PDB entry 8PS4 | electron microscopy, 2.95 A resolution | chains A and D of the 4 polymer chains in the assembly

== Chain A (and D) ==
Name: Shedu effector protein
Organism: Escherichia coli KTE10
Notes: chain D of this document is another copy of the same molecule, construct and numbering; everything in this record applies to it too
Chain sequence (411 residues; each row starts with the number of its first residue; numbers below 1 keep their minus sign (Ser-2 is residue -2)):
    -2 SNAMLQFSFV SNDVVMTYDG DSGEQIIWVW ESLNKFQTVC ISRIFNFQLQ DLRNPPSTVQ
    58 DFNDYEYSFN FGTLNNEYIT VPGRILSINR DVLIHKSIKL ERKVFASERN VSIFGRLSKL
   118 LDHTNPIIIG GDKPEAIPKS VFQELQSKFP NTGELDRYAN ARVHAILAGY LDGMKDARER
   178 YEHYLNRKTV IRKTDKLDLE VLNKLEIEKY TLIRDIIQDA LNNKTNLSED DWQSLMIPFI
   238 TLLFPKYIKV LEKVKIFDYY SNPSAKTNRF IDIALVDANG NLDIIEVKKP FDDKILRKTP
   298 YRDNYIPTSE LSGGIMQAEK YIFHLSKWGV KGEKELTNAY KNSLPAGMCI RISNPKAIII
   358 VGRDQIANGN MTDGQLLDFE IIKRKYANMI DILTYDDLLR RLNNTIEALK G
Unresolved in the structure: -2 to 0, 17-20
Reported in the primary citation:
  - catalytic residues: Glu226, Gln230, Asp269, Glu283, Lys285
  - mutagenesis - E226A, D269A, E283A, K285A: abolished catalytic activity on dsDNA

== Interface between chain A and chain D ==
Residue-residue contacts (59):
  Tyr257(A) - Leu374(D)  hydrophobic
  Ser258(A) - Asp370(D)
  Ser258(A) - Leu374(D)
  Pro260(A) - Asp370(D)
  Arg294(A) - Ser306(D)  hydrogen bond
  Lys295(A) - Asp119(D)  salt bridge
  Tyr298(A) - Ser306(D)
  Tyr298(A) - Glu307(D)
  Tyr298(A) - Gly310(D)
  Arg299(A) - Glu226(D)  salt bridge
  Asn301(A) - Gly310(D)  hydrogen bond (side chain-backbone)
  Asn301(A) - Met313(D)
  Asn301(A) - Gln314(D)
  Asn301(A) - Lys317(D)
  Tyr302(A) - Met313(D)
  Ile303(A) - Ser306(D)
  Ile303(A) - Ser309(D)
  Ile303(A) - Gly310(D)
  Ser306(A) - Arg294(D)
  Ser306(A) - Tyr298(D)
  Ser306(A) - Ile303(D)
  Glu307(A) - Tyr298(D)
  Ser309(A) - Ile303(D)
  Gly310(A) - Tyr298(D)
  Gly310(A) - Asn301(D)  hydrogen bond (backbone-side chain)
  Gly310(A) - Ile303(D)
  Ile312(A) - Lys382(D)
  Met313(A) - Asn301(D)
  Met313(A) - Tyr302(D)
  Met313(A) - Ile379(D)  hydrophobic
  Met313(A) - Lys382(D)  hydrogen bond
  Gln314(A) - Arg299(D)
  Gln314(A) - Asn301(D)
  Glu316(A) - Ile378(D)
  Glu316(A) - Lys382(D)
  Lys317(A) - Asn301(D)
  Lys317(A) - Asp375(D)
  Lys317(A) - Ile378(D)
  Phe320(A) - Leu374(D)  hydrophobic
  Phe320(A) - Arg381(D)
  His321(A) - Leu374(D)
  Asp370(A) - Ser258(D)
  Leu374(A) - Tyr257(D)  hydrophobic
  Leu374(A) - Phe320(D)  hydrophobic
  Leu374(A) - His321(D)
  Asp375(A) - Lys317(D)  salt bridge
  Ile378(A) - Met313(D)  hydrophobic
  Ile378(A) - Glu316(D)
  Ile378(A) - Lys317(D)
  Ile379(A) - Met313(D)  hydrophobic
  Arg381(A) - Phe320(D)
  Lys382(A) - Ile312(D)
  Lys382(A) - Met313(D)
  Lys382(A) - Glu316(D)
  Lys382(A) - Tyr383(D)
  Lys382(A) - Ala384(D)  hydrogen bond (backbone-backbone)
  Tyr383(A) - Lys382(D)
  Tyr383(A) - Tyr383(D)  hydrophobic
  Ala384(A) - Ala384(D)
Also at the interface, not in a pair above, chain A (34 interface residues in all): Lys285, Asp300, Pro304, Glu377
Also at the interface, not in a pair above, chain D (35 interface residues in all): His120, Pro260, Asp300, Pro304, Glu377

== In short ==
34 residues of chain A face 35 of chain D across their interface, with 5 hydrogen bonds and 3 salt bridges.
Among the polar pairs are Lys295(A)-Asp119(D), Arg299(A)-Glu226(D) and Asp375(A)-Lys317(D). The paper reports
catalytic residues Glu226(A), Gln230(A) and Asp269(A) among others; E226A, D269A and E283A of chain A, among
others, abolish catalytic activity on dsDNA.
Both chains are Shedu effector protein (Escherichia coli KTE10). Entry 8PS4 (Escherichia coli SduA complex)
was determined by electron microscopy together with 8PS5 and 8PS6 from the same study.
